Entry 1YBO (X-ray diffraction, 2.30 A resolution); this record covers chains A and B of the 4 polymer chains in the assembly.

Chain A (and B):
Molecule: Syntenin 1
Source organism: Homo sapiens
Notes: chain B of this document is another copy of the same molecule, construct and numbering; everything in this record applies to it too
UniProtKB: O00560 (SDCB1_HUMAN); residue numbers follow UniProt; this construct covers 113-273
Chain sequence (166 residues; row label = number of the first residue in the row):
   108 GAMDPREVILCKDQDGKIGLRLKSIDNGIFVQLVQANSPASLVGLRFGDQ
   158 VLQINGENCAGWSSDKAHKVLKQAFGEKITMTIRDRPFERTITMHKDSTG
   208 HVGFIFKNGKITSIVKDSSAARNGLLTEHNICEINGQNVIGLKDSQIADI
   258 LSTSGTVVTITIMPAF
Not modelled in the structure: 108-110 (chain B: 108, 273)
Construct notes: cloning artifact (108-112)
UniProt features mapped onto this chain:
  - binding site (a 1,2-diacyl-sn-glycero-3-phospho-(1D-myo-inositol-4,5-bisphosphate)): Asn215, Lys250, Asp251
  - mutagenesis: Lys214 (K214A: Disruption of the cooperative binding of C-terminal peptides from FZD7 and phosphatidylinositol-4,5-bisphosphate ...), Asn215 (N215D: Disruption of the cooperative binding of C-terminal peptides from FZD7 and phosphatidylinositol-4,5-bisphosphate), Lys250 (K250A: Disruption of the cooperative binding of C-terminal peptides from FZD7 and phosphatidylinositol-4,5-bisphosphate ...)

Interface between chain A and chain B:
Contacting residue pairs (44; chain A residue first):
  Asp133(A) - Leu233(B)
  Asp133(A) - Thr234(B)  hydrogen bond (backbone-backbone)
  Asp133(A) - Glu235(B)
  Asp133(A) - His236(B)  salt bridge
  Asn134(A) - Thr234(B)  hydrogen bond
  Gly135(A) - Leu233(B)
  Phe137(A) - Leu233(B)  hydrophobic
  Gln157(A) - Gly231(B)  hydrogen bond (side chain-backbone)
  Gln157(A) - Leu233(B)
  Leu159(A) - Asn230(B)
  Leu159(A) - Gly231(B)
  Gln160(A) - Arg229(B)  hydrogen bond (side chain-backbone)
  Asn165(A) - Ala228(B)
  Asn165(A) - Arg229(B)
  Ala167(A) - Ala228(B)  hydrophobic
  Arg191(A) - Asn230(B)  hydrogen bond (side chain-backbone)
  Arg191(A) - Gly231(B)
  Pro194(A) - Arg197(B)
  Phe195(A) - Arg197(B)
  Phe195(A) - Leu233(B)  hydrophobic
  Phe195(A) - His236(B)
  Arg197(A) - Pro194(B)  hydrogen bond (side chain-backbone)
  Arg197(A) - Phe195(B)
  Thr198(A) - Ala109(B)  hydrogen bond (backbone-backbone)
  Ile199(A) - Arg191(B)
  Ala228(A) - Asn165(B)
  Ala228(A) - Ala167(B)  hydrophobic
  Arg229(A) - Gln160(B)  hydrogen bond (backbone-side chain)
  Arg229(A) - Asn165(B)
  Asn230(A) - Leu159(B)
  Asn230(A) - Arg191(B)  hydrogen bond (backbone-side chain)
  Gly231(A) - Gln157(B)  hydrogen bond (backbone-side chain)
  Gly231(A) - Leu159(B)
  Gly231(A) - Arg191(B)
  Leu233(A) - Asp133(B)
  Leu233(A) - Gly135(B)
  Leu233(A) - Phe137(B)  hydrophobic
  Leu233(A) - Gln157(B)
  Leu233(A) - Phe195(B)  hydrophobic
  Thr234(A) - Asp133(B)  hydrogen bond (backbone-backbone)
  Thr234(A) - Asn134(B)  hydrogen bond
  Glu235(A) - Asp133(B)
  His236(A) - Asp133(B)  salt bridge
  His236(A) - Phe195(B)
Interface residues without a listed pair, chain A (28 interface residues in all): Ile132, Ile221, Asp224, Ser225, Pro271
Interface residues without a listed pair, chain B (27 interface residues in all): Ile132, Ile199, Ile221, Asp224, Pro271

Summary:
28 residues of chain A and 27 residues of chain B are in contact, with 12 hydrogen bonds and 2 salt bridges.
Polar pairs include Asp133(A)-His236(B), Asn134(A)-Thr234(B) and Gln157(A)-Gly231(B). Curated annotation
(UniProt) lists 3 residues binding 1,2-diacyl-sn-glycero-3-phospho-(1D-myo-inositol-4,5-bisphosphate) and 3
mutagenesis sites on chain A.
Chain A and chain B are both Syntenin 1 (Homo sapiens); the structure, Crystal structure of the PDZ tandem of
human syntenin with syndecan peptide, was determined by X-ray diffraction (same publication as 1W9E, 1W9O,
1W9Q and 1V1T).
